Entry 7UN9 (electron microscopy, 3.30 A resolution); this record covers chains A and C of the 12 polymer chains in the assembly.

# Chain A (and C)
Name: CD-NTase-associated protein 12
From: Sphingobacterium faecium
Notes: EC 3.2.2.5; chain C of this document is another copy of the same molecule, construct and numbering; everything in this record applies to it too
UniProt: A0A2T5Y4G4 (CAP12_SPHFK); aligned to UniProt positions 58-342 over residues 39-323 (the alignment contains insertions or deletions, so no single offset holds)
Amino-acid sequence (321 residues; each row starts with the number of its first residue; X marks 55 residues of unknown identity (built as UNK)):
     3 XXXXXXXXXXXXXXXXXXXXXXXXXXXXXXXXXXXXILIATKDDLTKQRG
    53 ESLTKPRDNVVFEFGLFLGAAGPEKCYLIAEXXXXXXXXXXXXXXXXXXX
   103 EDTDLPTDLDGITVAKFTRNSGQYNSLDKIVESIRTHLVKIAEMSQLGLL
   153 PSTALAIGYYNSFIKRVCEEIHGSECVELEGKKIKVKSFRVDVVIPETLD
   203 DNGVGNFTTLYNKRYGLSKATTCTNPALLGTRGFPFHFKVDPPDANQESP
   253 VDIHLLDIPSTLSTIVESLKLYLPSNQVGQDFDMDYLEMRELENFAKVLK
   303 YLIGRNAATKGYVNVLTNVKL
Unresolved in the structure: 3-145, 227-231, 276, 323
Sequence notes: see _pdbx_entry_details.sequence_details (3-38, 84-102)
Ligand contacts: c-di-GMP (C2E; 9,9'-[(2R,3R,3aS,5S,7aR,9R,10R,10aS,12S,14aR)-3,5,10,12-tetrahydroxy-5,12-dioxidooctahydro-2H,7H-difuro[3,2-d:3',2'-j][1,3,7,9,2,8]tetraoxadiphosphacyclododecine-2,9-diyl]bis(2-amino-1,9-dihydro-6H-purin-6-one)): Gly160, Tyr161, Ser164, Phe165, Arg234, Gly235, Phe236, Pro237, Phe238, Asp259, Pro261, Ser262, Thr263, Thr266
Curated features (UniProtKB/Swiss-Prot):
  - active site: Glu65
Reported in the primary citation:
  - mutagenesis - D110A, V280D, E290K, R307E: abolished catalytic activity on c-di-GMP
  - mutagenesis - K142D, N208D, N278E, Q279E, D285K, A309R: decreased catalytic activity on c-di-GMP
  - mutagenesis - D110A: unchanged binding to c-di-GMP

# Interface between chain A and chain C
Residue-residue contacts - 26 pairs, chain A then chain C:
  Asp202(A) - Arg307(C)
  Asp202(A) - Asn308(C)
  Asp202(A) - Ala309(C)
  Asp203(A) - Arg307(C)
  Asp203(A) - Asn308(C)
  Asn204(A) - Asn308(C)  hydrogen bond
  Asn208(A) - Glu171(C)
  Asn208(A) - Asn308(C)  hydrogen bond
  Phe209(A) - Ala309(C)  hydrophobic
  Leu212(A) - His174(C)
  Leu212(A) - Tyr314(C)
  Lys215(A) - His174(C)  hydrogen bond (side chain-backbone)
  Lys215(A) - Glu177(C)  salt bridge
  Arg216(A) - Tyr314(C)  hydrogen bond
  Asn278(A) - Gln148(C)
  Gln279(A) - Met146(C)
  Gln279(A) - Ser147(C)
  Val280(A) - Met146(C)
  Val280(A) - Ser147(C)  hydrogen bond (backbone-backbone)
  Val280(A) - Thr155(C)
  Val280(A) - Val300(C)  hydrophobic
  Gly281(A) - Met146(C)
  Gly281(A) - Tyr303(C)  hydrogen bond (backbone-side chain)
  Gln282(A) - Met146(C)
  Gln282(A) - Tyr303(C)
  Glu290(A) - Arg307(C)  salt bridge
Also at the interface, not in a pair above, chain A (16 interface residues in all): Thr200, Leu201
Also at the interface, not in a pair above, chain C (17 interface residues in all): Ile159, Gly175, Leu304, Ala310

# In short
The interface between chain A and chain C involves 16 residues on one side and 17 on the other; the contacts
include 6 hydrogen bonds and 2 salt bridges. Polar contacts include Lys215(A)-Glu177(C), Glu290(A)-Arg307(C)
and Asn204(A)-Asn308(C). From the paper: K142D, N208D and N278E of chain A, among others, reduce catalytic
activity on c-di-GMP; D110A, V280D and E290K of chain A, among others, abolish catalytic activity on c-di-GMP;
10 substitutions were tested in all.
Both chains are CD-NTase-associated protein 12 (Sphingobacterium faecium). Entry 7UN9 (SfSTING with c-di-GMP
double fiber) was determined by electron microscopy together with 7UN8 and 7UNA from the same study.
